PDB entry 5F8H | X-ray diffraction, 2.45 A resolution | chains A and B of the 3 polymer chains in the assembly

# Chain A
Protein: Genome polyprotein
Source organism: Enterovirus A71
Notes: EC 2.7.7.48
Reference sequence: E5RPG2 (E5RPG2_9ENTO); residues 1-462 here correspond to UniProt positions 1732-2193 (UniProt number = residue number + 1731)
Chain sequence (468 residues; numbered 1 to 468; the number before each row is that of its first residue):
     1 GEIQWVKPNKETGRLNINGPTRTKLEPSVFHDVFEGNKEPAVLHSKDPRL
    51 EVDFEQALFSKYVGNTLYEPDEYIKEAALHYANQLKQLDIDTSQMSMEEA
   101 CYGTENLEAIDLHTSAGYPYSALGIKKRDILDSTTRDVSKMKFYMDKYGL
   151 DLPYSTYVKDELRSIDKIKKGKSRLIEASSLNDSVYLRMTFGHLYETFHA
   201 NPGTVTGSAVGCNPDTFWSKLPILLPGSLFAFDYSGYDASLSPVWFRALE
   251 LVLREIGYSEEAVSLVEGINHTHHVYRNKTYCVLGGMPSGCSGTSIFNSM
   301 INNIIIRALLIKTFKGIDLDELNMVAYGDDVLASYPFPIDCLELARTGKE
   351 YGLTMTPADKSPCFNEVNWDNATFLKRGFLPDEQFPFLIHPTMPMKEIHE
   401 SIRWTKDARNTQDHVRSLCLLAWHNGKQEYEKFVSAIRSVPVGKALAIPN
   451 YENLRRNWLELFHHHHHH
Unresolved in the structure: 463-468
Sequence notes: expression tag (463-468)
Bound ions: Zn2+: His271, His273, Cys282, Glu343; Mg2+ near Asp330 (its only coordinating residue here)
Reported in the primary citation:
  - Mg2+ coordination: Asp330

# Chain B
Molecule: 35-nt RNA strand
Sequence (35 nucleotides; numbered 581 to 615; the number before each row is that of its first residue):
   581 GGGAGAUGAAAGUCUCCAGGUCUCUCUCGUCGAAA
Unresolved in the structure: 581-598, 611-615

# Chain A / chain B interface
Contacting residue pairs (42; chain A residue first):
  Pro20(A) - G599(B)  base contact
  Arg22(A) - G599(B)  base contact
  Lys24(A) - G599(B)  hydrogen bond to the base
  Leu107(A) - U603(B)  phosphate contact
  Glu108(A) - U603(B)  hydrogen bond to the phosphate
  Thr114(A) - G600(B)  phosphate contact
  Thr114(A) - U601(B)  phosphate contact
  Ser115(A) - G599(B)  hydrogen bond to the phosphate
  Ser115(A) - G600(B)  hydrogen bond to the phosphate
  Ser121(A) - G599(B)  hydrogen bond to the phosphate
  Lys127(A) - U601(B)  salt bridge to the phosphate
  Tyr157(A) - G599(B)  sugar contact
  Lys159(A) - G600(B)  hydrogen bond to the base
  Asp160(A) - G599(B)  hydrogen bond to the base
  Ile176(A) - G599(B)  sugar contact
  Ile176(A) - G600(B)  base contact
  Glu177(A) - G600(B)  sugar contact
  Ala178(A) - G600(B)  sugar contact
  Ser179(A) - G600(B)  hydrogen bond to the sugar
  Arg188(A) - C602(B)  salt bridge to the phosphate
  His199(A) - C602(B)  phosphate contact
  His199(A) - U603(B)  salt bridge to the phosphate
  Val210(A) - U603(B)  sugar contact
  Gly211(A) - U603(B)  hydrogen bond to the sugar
  Gly211(A) - C604(B)  sugar contact
  Cys212(A) - C604(B)  sugar contact
  Asn213(A) - C604(B)  hydrogen bond to the sugar
  Asn213(A) - U605(B)  hydrogen bond to the phosphate
  Pro214(A) - C604(B)  sugar contact
  Ser289(A) - G600(B)  hydrogen bond to the base
  Gly290(A) - G600(B)  hydrogen bond to the sugar
  Gly290(A) - U601(B)  sugar contact
  Cys291(A) - U601(B)  hydrogen bond to the sugar
  Ser292(A) - U601(B)  phosphate contact
  Ser292(A) - C602(B)  hydrogen bond to the phosphate
  Gly293(A) - U601(B)  hydrogen bond to the sugar
  Thr294(A) - U601(B)  sugar contact
  Tyr327(A) - U603(B)  sugar contact
  Asp413(A) - U607(B)  sugar contact
  Arg416(A) - C606(B)  sugar contact
  Leu420(A) - U605(B)  sugar contact
  Leu420(A) - C606(B)  sugar contact
Interface residues without a listed pair, chain A (37 interface residues in all): Leu43, Asp111, Ser184, Ser295

# Overview
The interface between chain A and chain B involves 37 residues on one side and 9 on the other; the contacts
include 16 hydrogen bonds and 3 salt bridges. Polar pairs include Lys24(A)-G599(B), Lys159(A)-G600(B) and
Asp160(A)-G599(B). His271(A), His273(A), Cys282(A) and Glu343(A) form the Zn2+ site. The paper reports Mg2+
coordination by Asp330(A).
Chain A is Genome polyprotein (Enterovirus A71) and chain B is a 35-nt RNA strand; the structure, Enterovirus
71 Polymerase Elongation Complex (C1S1/2 Form), was determined by X-ray diffraction, deposited together with
5F8G, 5F8I, 5F8J, 5F8L, 5F8M and 5F8N.
